6NT8 - chains D and E of the 4 polymer chains in the assembly; structure by electron microscopy, 6.50 A resolution (low resolution: residue-level contacts below are approximate; hydrogen-bond / salt-bridge calls are withheld).

Chain D (and E):
Protein: Stimulator of interferon genes protein
From: Gallus gallus
Notes: chain E of this document is another copy of the same molecule, construct and numbering; everything in this record applies to it too
Reference sequence: A0A1D5P7Q9 (A0A1D5P7Q9_CHICK); numbering as in UniProt (aligned over 1-379)
Amino-acid sequence (392 residues; each row starts with the number of its first residue):
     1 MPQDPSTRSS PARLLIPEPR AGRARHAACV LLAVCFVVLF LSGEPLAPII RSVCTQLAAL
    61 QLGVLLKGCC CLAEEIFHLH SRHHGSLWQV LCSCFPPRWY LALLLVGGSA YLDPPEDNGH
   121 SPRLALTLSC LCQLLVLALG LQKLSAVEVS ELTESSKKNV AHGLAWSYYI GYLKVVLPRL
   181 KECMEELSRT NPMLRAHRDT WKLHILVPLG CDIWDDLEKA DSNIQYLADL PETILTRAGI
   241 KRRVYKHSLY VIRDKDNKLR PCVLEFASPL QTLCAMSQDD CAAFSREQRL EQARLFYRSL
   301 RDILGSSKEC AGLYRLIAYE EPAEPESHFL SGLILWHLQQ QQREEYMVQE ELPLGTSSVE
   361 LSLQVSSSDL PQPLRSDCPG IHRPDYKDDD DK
Not modelled in the structure: 1-10, 42-46, 85-86, 110-125, 191-196, 255-258, 323-327, 343-392
Differences from the reference sequence: expression tag (380-392)
Residues lining bound ligands: cGAMP (1SY): Ser167, Tyr168, Gly171, Tyr172, Arg243, Val244, Tyr245, Glu265, Ser268, Pro269

How chain D and chain E interact:
Contacting residue pairs (125):
  Pro17(D) - Arg82(E)
  Glu18(D) - His78(E)
  Glu18(D) - Arg82(E)
  Arg20(D) - Glu74(E)
  Arg20(D) - Glu75(E)
  Ala21(D) - Glu74(E)
  Gly22(D) - Glu74(E)
  Arg23(D) - Glu74(E)
  Arg23(D) - Phe77(E)
  Ala24(D) - Cys70(E)
  Ala24(D) - Ala73(E)
  Arg25(D) - Ala138(E)
  Arg25(D) - Leu139(E)
  Ala27(D) - Ala73(E)
  Ala28(D) - Cys70(E)
  Leu31(D) - Leu134(E)
  Leu32(D) - Leu131(E)
  Leu32(D) - Leu134(E)
  Cys35(D) - Thr127(E)
  Leu39(D) - Thr127(E)
  Leu39(D) - Leu131(E)
  Ser52(D) - Leu128(E)
  Val53(D) - Leu128(E)
  Gln56(D) - Leu128(E)
  Gln56(D) - Ser129(E)
  Gln56(D) - Cys132(E)
  Leu57(D) - Cys132(E)
  Leu60(D) - Gln133(E)
  Leu60(D) - Val136(E)
  Lys67(D) - Glu148(E)
  Cys70(D) - Ala24(E)
  Cys70(D) - Ala28(E)
  Ala73(D) - Ala24(E)
  Ala73(D) - Ala27(E)
  Glu74(D) - Arg20(E)
  Glu74(D) - Ala21(E)
  Glu74(D) - Gly22(E)
  Glu74(D) - Arg23(E)
  Glu75(D) - Arg20(E)
  Glu75(D) - Val147(E)
  Phe77(D) - Arg23(E)
  His78(D) - Glu18(E)
  Ser81(D) - Pro17(E)
  Ser81(D) - Arg294(E)
  Arg82(D) - Pro17(E)
  Arg82(D) - Glu18(E)
  Arg82(D) - Glu154(E)
  Ser93(D) - Ala146(E)
  Ser93(D) - Val147(E)
  Cys94(D) - Ser145(E)
  Cys94(D) - Val147(E)
  Phe95(D) - Ser145(E)
  Pro96(D) - Lys143(E)
  Pro96(D) - Ser145(E)
  Thr127(D) - Cys35(E)
  Thr127(D) - Leu39(E)
  Leu128(D) - Ser52(E)
  Leu128(D) - Val53(E)
  Leu128(D) - Gln56(E)
  Ser129(D) - Gln56(E)
  Leu131(D) - Leu32(E)
  Leu131(D) - Leu39(E)
  Cys132(D) - Gln56(E)
  Cys132(D) - Leu57(E)
  Gln133(D) - Leu60(E)
  Leu134(D) - Leu31(E)
  Leu134(D) - Leu32(E)
  Val136(D) - Leu60(E)
  Ala138(D) - Arg25(E)
  Leu139(D) - Arg25(E)
  Lys143(D) - Pro96(E)
  Ser145(D) - Cys94(E)
  Ser145(D) - Phe95(E)
  Ser145(D) - Pro96(E)
  Ala146(D) - Ser93(E)
  Val147(D) - Glu75(E)
  Val147(D) - Ser93(E)
  Val147(D) - Cys94(E)
  Glu148(D) - Lys67(E)
  Leu152(D) - Leu152(E)
  Glu154(D) - Arg82(E)
  Lys157(D) - Cys281(E)
  Lys157(D) - Ala283(E)
  Lys158(D) - Asn159(E)
  Lys158(D) - Val160(E)
  Lys158(D) - Ala283(E)
  Lys158(D) - Gln288(E)
  Asn159(D) - Lys158(E)
  Asn159(D) - Asn159(E)
  Asn159(D) - Val160(E)
  Val160(D) - Lys158(E)
  Val160(D) - Asn159(E)
  Trp166(D) - Met276(E)
  Trp166(D) - Cys281(E)
  Ser167(D) - Thr272(E)
  Ile170(D) - Ala275(E)
  Lys174(D) - Asp279(E)
  Trp214(D) - Gly239(E)
  Asp215(D) - Thr236(E)
  Asp215(D) - Ala238(E)
  Asp215(D) - Gly239(E)
  Thr236(D) - Asp215(E)
  Ala238(D) - Asp215(E)
  Ala238(D) - Phe266(E)
  Gly239(D) - Trp214(E)
  Gly239(D) - Asp215(E)
  Gly239(D) - Tyr250(E)
  Ile240(D) - His247(E)
  Ile240(D) - Glu265(E)
  Lys241(D) - Ser248(E)
  Arg242(D) - Lys246(E)
  Lys246(D) - Arg242(E)
  His247(D) - Ile240(E)
  Ser248(D) - Lys241(E)
  Tyr250(D) - Gly239(E)
  Glu265(D) - Ile240(E)
  Phe266(D) - Ala238(E)
  Thr272(D) - Ser167(E)
  Ala275(D) - Ile170(E)
  Asp279(D) - Lys174(E)
  Cys281(D) - Lys157(E)
  Cys281(D) - Trp166(E)
  Ala283(D) - Lys158(E)
  Gln288(D) - Lys158(E)
  Arg294(D) - Ser81(E)
Also at the interface, not in a pair above, chain D (100 interface residues in all): Leu15, Pro19, Phe36, Ala59, Val64, Cys71, His80, Leu101, Leu135, Leu141, Gln142, Leu144, Ser150, Gly163, Asp216, Tyr226, Arg237, Val244, Ser268, Met276, Ala282, Phe284
Also at the interface, not in a pair above, chain E (101 interface residues in all): Leu15, Pro19, Phe36, Ala59, Val64, Cys71, His80, Leu101, Leu135, Leu141, Gln142, Leu144, Ser150, Gly163, Asp216, Leu217, Tyr226, Arg237, Val244, Ser268, Ala282, Phe284

Summary:
100 residues of chain D and 101 residues of chain E are in contact. Chain D binds cGAMP.
Both chains are Stimulator of interferon genes protein (Gallus gallus). Entry 6NT8 (Cryo-EM structure of
full-length chicken STING in the cGAMP-bound tetrameric state) was determined by electron microscopy,
deposited together with 6NT5, 6NT6 and 6NT7.
